PDB entry 4V0K | X-ray diffraction, 1.44 A resolution | chain A

== Chain A ==
Protein: Arf-like small gtpase
Source organism: Chlamydomonas reinhardtii
Notes: fragment: gtpase, residues 16-180
Reference sequence: A8JF99 (A8JF99_CHLRE); residue numbers follow UniProt; this construct covers 16-180
Sequence (169 residues; row label = number of the first residue in the row):
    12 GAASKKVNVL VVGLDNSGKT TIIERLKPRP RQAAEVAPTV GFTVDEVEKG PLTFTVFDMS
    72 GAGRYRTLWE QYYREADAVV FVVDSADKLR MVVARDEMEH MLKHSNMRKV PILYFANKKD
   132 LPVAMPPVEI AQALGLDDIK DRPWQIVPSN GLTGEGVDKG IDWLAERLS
Not modelled in the structure: 12-16, 39-51
Construct notes: expression tag (12-15)
Metal / ion sites: Cd2+ site 1: Thr-31 (together with GDP); Cd2+ site 2 near Asp-69 (its only coordinating residue here); Cd2+ site 3 near Asp-88 (its only coordinating residue here); Cd2+ site 4: Asp-107, His-111, Asp-169, Asp-173; Cd2+ site 5 near Glu-108 (its only coordinating residue here)
Small-molecule neighbours: GDP (guanosine-5'-diphosphate): Leu-25, Asp-26, Asn-27, Ser-28, Gly-29, Lys-30, Thr-31, Thr-32, Asp-69, Asn-128, Lys-129, Asp-131, Leu-132, Ser-160, Asn-161, Gly-162, Leu-163
From the paper describing this entry:
  - mutagenesis - E108A: abolished localization to BBSome

== Overview ==
Bound to chain A: GDP. The Cd2+ site 4 is built by Asp-107, His-111, Asp-169 and Asp-173. The paper reports
that E108A abolishes localization to BBSome.
Chain A is Arf-like small gtpase (Chlamydomonas reinhardtii); the structure, Crystal structure of the CrARL6DN
in the GDP bound form, was determined by X-ray diffraction together with 4V0L, 4V0M, 4V0N and 4V0O from the
same study.
